5EB4 - chain A; structure by X-ray diffraction, 2.30 A resolution.

== Chain A ==
Protein: Hnl isoenzyme 5
Organism: Prunus dulcis
UniProtKB: Q7XJE8 (Q7XJE8_PRUDU); residues 1-532 here correspond to UniProt positions 28-559 (UniProt number = residue number + 27)
Amino-acid sequence (532 residues; row label = number of the first residue in the row):
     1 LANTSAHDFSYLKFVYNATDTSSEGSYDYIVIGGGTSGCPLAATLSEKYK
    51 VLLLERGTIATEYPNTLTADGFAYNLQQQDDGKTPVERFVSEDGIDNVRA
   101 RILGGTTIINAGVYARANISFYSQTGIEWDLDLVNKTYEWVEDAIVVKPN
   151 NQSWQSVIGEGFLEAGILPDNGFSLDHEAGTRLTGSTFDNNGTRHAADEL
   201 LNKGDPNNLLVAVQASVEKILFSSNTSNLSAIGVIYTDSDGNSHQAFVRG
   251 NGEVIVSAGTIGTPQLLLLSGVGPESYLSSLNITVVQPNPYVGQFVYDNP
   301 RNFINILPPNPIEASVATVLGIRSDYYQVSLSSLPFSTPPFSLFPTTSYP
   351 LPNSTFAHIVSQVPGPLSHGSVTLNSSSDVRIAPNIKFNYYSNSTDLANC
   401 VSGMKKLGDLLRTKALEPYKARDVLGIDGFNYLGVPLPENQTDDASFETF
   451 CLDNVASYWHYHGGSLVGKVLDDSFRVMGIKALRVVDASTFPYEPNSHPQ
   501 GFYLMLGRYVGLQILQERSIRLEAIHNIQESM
Disordered / not traced: 1, 225-227, 520-532
Disulfides: Cys-400/Cys-451
Covalently attached groups: N-acetylglucosamine (NAG) linked to Asn-118, Asn-135, Asn-151, Asn-191, Asn-375, Asn-393
Sequence notes: engineered mutation Ala-317 (Val344 in Q7XJE8); conflict Val-360 (Unk387 in Q7XJE8), Asn-496 (Unk523 in Q7XJE8)
Small-molecule neighbours: FAD (flavin-adenine dinucleotide): Ile-32, Gly-33, Gly-34, Gly-35, Thr-36, Ser-37, Leu-54, Glu-55, Arg-56, Phe-72, Val-98, Arg-99, Ala-100, Arg-101, Ile-102, Gly-104, Gly-105, Thr-106, Thr-107, Ile-109, Asn-110, Ala-111, Gly-112, Val-113, Ala-215, Ser-216, Val-217, Ser-257, Ala-258, Gly-259, Thr-260, Gly-262, Val-380, Trp-459, His-460, Asp-487, Ala-488, His-498, Pro-499, Gln-500, Gly-501

== In short ==
Ligands of chain A: flavin-adenine dinucleotide. N-acetylglucosamine is covalently linked to Asn-118, Asn-135,
Asn-151, Asn-191, Asn-375 and Asn-393.
Chain A is Hnl isoenzyme 5 (Prunus dulcis); the structure, The crystal structure of almond HNL, PaHNL5 V317A,
expressed in Aspergillus niger, was determined by X-ray diffraction.
